Entry 5XKH (X-ray diffraction, 2.25 A resolution); this record covers chains D and E of the 6 polymer chains in the assembly.

== Chain D ==
Protein: Tubulin beta chain
From: Sus scrofa
Reference sequence: F2Z5B2 (F2Z5B2_PIG); residues 1-445 here = UniProt positions 1-445
Amino-acid sequence (445 residues; numbered 1 to 445; the number before each row is that of its first residue):
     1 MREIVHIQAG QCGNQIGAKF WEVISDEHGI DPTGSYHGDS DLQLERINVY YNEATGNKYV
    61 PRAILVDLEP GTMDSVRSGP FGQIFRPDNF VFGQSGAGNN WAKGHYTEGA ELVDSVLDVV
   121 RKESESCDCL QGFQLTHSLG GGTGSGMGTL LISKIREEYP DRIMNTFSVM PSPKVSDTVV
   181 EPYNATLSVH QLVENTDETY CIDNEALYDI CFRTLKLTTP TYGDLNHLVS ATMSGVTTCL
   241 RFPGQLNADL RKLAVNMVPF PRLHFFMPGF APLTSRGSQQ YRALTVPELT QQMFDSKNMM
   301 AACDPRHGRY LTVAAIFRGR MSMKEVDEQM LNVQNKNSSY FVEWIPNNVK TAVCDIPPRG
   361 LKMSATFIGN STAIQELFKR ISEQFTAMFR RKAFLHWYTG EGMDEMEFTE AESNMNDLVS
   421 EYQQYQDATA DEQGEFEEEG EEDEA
Not modelled in the structure: 274-283, 432-445
Differences from the reference sequence: conflict G440 (Glu in F2Z5B2), E441 (Gly in F2Z5B2)
Small-molecule neighbours:
  - 89C (4-[(4-methoxy-3-oxidanyl-phenyl)-methyl-amino]chromen-2-one): C239, L240, L246, A248, K252, L253, N256, M257, T312, V313, A314, A315, I316, N347, N348, V349, K350, T351, A352
  - GTP (guanosine-5'-triphosphate): G10, Q11, C12, Q15, I16, D67, G96, A97, G98, N99, N100, S138, G140, G141, G142, T143, G144, S145, V169, P171, V175, S176, E181, N204, L207, Y222, L225, N226

== Chain E ==
Protein: Stathmin-4
From: Rattus norvegicus
Reference sequence: P63043 (STMN4_RAT); residues 5-145 here correspond to UniProt positions 49-189 (UniProt number = residue number + 44)
Amino-acid sequence (143 residues; each row starts with the number of its first residue):
     3 MADMEVIELN KCTSGQSFEV ILKPPSFDGV PEFNASLPRR RDPSLEEIQK KLEAAEERRK
    63 YQEAELLKHL AEKREHEREV IQKAIEENNN FIKMAKEKLA QKMESNKENR EAHLAAMLER
   123 LQEKDKHAEE VRKNKELKEE ASR
Not modelled in the structure: 3-5, 29-43, 142-145
Differences from the reference sequence: expression tag (3-4)

== How chain D and chain E interact ==
Residue-residue contacts (28; chain D residue first):
  Y106(D) - H129(E)  hydrogen bond
  Y106(D) - A130(E)  hydrophobic
  Y106(D) - V133(E)  hydrophobic
  Y106(D) - R134(E)  hydrogen bond (backbone-side chain)
  T107(D) - K137(E)
  A110(D) - R134(E)
  S153(D) - L123(E)
  S153(D) - K126(E)
  K154(D) - D127(E)  salt bridge
  R156(D) - L123(E)
  E157(D) - L120(E)
  E157(D) - L123(E)
  E157(D) - Q124(E)
  E157(D) - D127(E)
  P160(D) - M119(E)  hydrophobic
  Q191(D) - K126(E)  hydrogen bond
  E194(D) - R122(E)  salt bridge
  N195(D) - L123(E)
  N195(D) - K126(E)
  T399(D) - K140(E)  hydrogen bond (backbone-side chain)
  G400(D) - K137(E)
  G400(D) - K140(E)
  E401(D) - V133(E)
  E401(D) - K137(E)  salt bridge
  G402(D) - V133(E)
  G402(D) - N136(E)
  G402(D) - K137(E)
  E407(D) - H129(E)  salt bridge
Also at the interface, not in a pair above, chain D (18 interface residues in all): D161, M403
Also at the interface, not in a pair above, chain E (16 interface residues in all): R112, L116

== Overview ==
Chain D and chain E form an interface of 18 and 16 residues respectively; the contacts include 4 hydrogen
bonds and 4 salt bridges. Among the polar pairs are K154(D)-D127(E), E194(D)-R122(E) and E401(D)-K137(E).
Chain D binds compound 89C and GTP.
Chain D is Tubulin beta chain (Sus scrofa) and chain E is Stathmin-4 (Rattus norvegicus); the structure,
Crystal structure of T2R-TTL-CF1 complex, was determined by X-ray diffraction.
